Entry 8DCS (electron microscopy, 2.50 A resolution); this record covers chains B and N of the 5 polymer chains in the assembly.

[Chain B]
Molecule: Guanine nucleotide-binding protein G(I)/G(S)/G(T) subunit beta-1
From: Bos taurus
UniProtKB: P62871 (GBB1_BOVIN); residue numbers follow UniProt; this construct covers 2-340
Sequence (339 residues; row label = number of the first residue in the row):
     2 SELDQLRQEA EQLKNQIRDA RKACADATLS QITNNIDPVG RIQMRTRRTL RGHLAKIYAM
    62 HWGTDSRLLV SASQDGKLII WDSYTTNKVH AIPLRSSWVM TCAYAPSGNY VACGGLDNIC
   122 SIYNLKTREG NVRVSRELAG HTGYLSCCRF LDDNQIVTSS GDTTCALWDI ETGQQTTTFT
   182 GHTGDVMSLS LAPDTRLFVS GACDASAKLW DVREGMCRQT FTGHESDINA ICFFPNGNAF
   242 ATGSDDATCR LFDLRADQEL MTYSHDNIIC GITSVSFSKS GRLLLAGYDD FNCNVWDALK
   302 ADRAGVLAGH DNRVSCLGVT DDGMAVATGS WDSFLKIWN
Unresolved in the structure: 2
Swiss-Prot annotation at these positions:
  - modified residue: Ser2 (N-acetylserine), His266 (Phosphohistidine)

[Chain N]
Molecule: Nanobody 35
From: Lama glama
Notes: antibody fragment or engineered binder
Sequence (140 residues; each row starts with the number of its first residue; numbers below 1 keep their minus sign (Ala-1 is residue -1)):
    -1 AAQVQLQESG GGLVQPGGSL RLSCAASGFT FSNYKMNWVR QAPGKGLEWV SDISQSGASI
    59 SYTGSVKGRF TISRDNAKNT LYLQMNSLKP EDTAVYYCAR CPAPFTRDCF DVTSTTYAYR
   119 GQGTQVTVSS HHHHHHEPEA
Unresolved in the structure: 129-138
Cystine bridges: Cys22-Cys96, Cys99-Cys107

[Interface between chain B and chain N]
Contacting residue pairs (21):
  Arg22(B) with Ala-1(N)
  Thr184(B) with Thr114(N)
  Cys204(B) with Tyr117(N), hydrogen bond (backbone-side chain)
  Asp205(B) with Ala116(N); Tyr117(N)
  Ala206(B) with Tyr117(N)
  Thr223(B) with Ala-1(N); Ala0(N), hydrogen bond (side chain-backbone)
  Gly224(B) with Ala0(N), hydrogen bond (backbone-backbone)
  Glu226(B) with Gly26(N); Phe27(N); Thr28(N), hydrogen bond (side chain-backbone); Tyr32(N), hydrogen bond; Arg98(N), hydrogen bond (backbone-side chain); Tyr117(N)
  Ser227(B) with Pro100(N), hydrogen bond (side chain-backbone); Ala101(N); Tyr117(N)
  Asp228(B) with Tyr117(N), hydrogen bond
  Asp246(B) with Pro102(N)
  Ile270(B) with Phe103(N), hydrophobic
Other interface residues (no listed pair), chain B (14 interface residues in all): His225, Asp247
Other interface residues (no listed pair), chain N (16 interface residues in all): Gln1, Val2

[Overview]
14 residues of chain B and 16 residues of chain N are in contact, with 8 hydrogen bonds. Polar contacts
include Cys204(B)-Tyr117(N), Thr223(B)-Ala0(N) and Glu226(B)-Thr28(N).
Here chain B is Guanine nucleotide-binding protein G(I)/G(S)/G(T) subunit beta-1 (Bos taurus) and chain N is
Nanobody 35 (Lama glama). Entry 8DCS (Cryo-EM structure of cyanopindolol-bound beta1-adrenergic receptor in
complex with heterotrimeric Gs-protein) was determined by electron microscopy, deposited together with 8DCR.
